6PNS - chains B and K of the 11 polymer chains in the assembly; structure by electron microscopy, 3.70 A resolution.

# Chain B (and K)
Name: Inner core structural protein VP3
Organism: Bluetongue virus 1
Notes: chain K of this document is another copy of the same molecule, construct and numbering; everything in this record applies to it too
UniProt: Q1AE73 (Q1AE73_9REOV); residue numbers follow UniProt; this construct covers 1-901
Chain sequence (901 residues; numbered 1 to 901; the number before each row is that of its first residue):
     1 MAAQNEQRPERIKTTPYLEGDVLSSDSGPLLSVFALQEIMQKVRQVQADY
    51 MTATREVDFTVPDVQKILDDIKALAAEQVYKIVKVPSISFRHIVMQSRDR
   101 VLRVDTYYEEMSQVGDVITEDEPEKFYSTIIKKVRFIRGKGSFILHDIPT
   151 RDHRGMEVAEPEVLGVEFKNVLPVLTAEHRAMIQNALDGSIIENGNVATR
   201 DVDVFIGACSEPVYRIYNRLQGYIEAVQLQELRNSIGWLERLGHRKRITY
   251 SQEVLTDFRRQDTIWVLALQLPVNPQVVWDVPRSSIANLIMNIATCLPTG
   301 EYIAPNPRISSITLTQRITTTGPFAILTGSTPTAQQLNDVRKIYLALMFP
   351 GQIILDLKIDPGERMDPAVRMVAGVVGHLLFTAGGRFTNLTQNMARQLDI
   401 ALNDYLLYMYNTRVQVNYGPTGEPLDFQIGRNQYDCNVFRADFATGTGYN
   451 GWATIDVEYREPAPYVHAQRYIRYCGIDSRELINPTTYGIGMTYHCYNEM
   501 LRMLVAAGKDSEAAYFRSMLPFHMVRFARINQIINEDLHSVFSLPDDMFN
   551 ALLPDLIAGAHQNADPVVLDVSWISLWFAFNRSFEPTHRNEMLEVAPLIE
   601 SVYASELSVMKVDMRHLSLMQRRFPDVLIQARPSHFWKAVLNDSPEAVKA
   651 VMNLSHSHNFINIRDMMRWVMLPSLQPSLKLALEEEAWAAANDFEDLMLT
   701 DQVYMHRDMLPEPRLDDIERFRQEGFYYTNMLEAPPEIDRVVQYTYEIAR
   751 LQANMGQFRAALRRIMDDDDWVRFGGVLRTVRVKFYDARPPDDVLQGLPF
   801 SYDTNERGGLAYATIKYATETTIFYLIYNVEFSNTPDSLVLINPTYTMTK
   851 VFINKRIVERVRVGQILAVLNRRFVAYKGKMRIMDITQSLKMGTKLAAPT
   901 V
Unresolved in the structure: 1-28 (chain K: 1-6, 804-813)
What the authors report for this chain:
  - conformationally variable residues (helix shift): Phe34 to Met51

# Interface between chain B and chain K
Residue-residue contacts - 85 pairs, chain B then chain K:
  Gln78(B) with Met51(K)
  Tyr80(B) with Met51(K), hydrophobic
  Ile82(B) with Met51(K), hydrophobic
  His146(B) with Ala53(K)
  Asp147(B) with Arg55(K), salt bridge
  Asp152(B) with Ile629(K); Gln630(K); Ala631(K); Arg632(K)
  His153(B) with Ile629(K)
  Arg154(B) with Pro625(K), hydrogen bond (side chain-backbone); Asp626(K), salt bridge; Ile629(K), hydrogen bond (backbone-backbone)
  Gly155(B) with Gln621(K)
  Ala177(B) with Asn754(K)
  Asp201(B) with Arg664(K), salt bridge
  Glu240(B) with Arg396(K), salt bridge; Gln397(K), hydrogen bond; Ile400(K)
  His244(B) with Ile400(K); Gly422(K), hydrogen bond (side chain-backbone); Pro424(K)
  Thr249(B) with Leu357(K); Ile359(K); Gln397(K)
  Ser251(B) with Ile359(K)
  Gln252(B) with Asn393(K)
  Glu253(B) with Asp570(K)
  Val254(B) with Tyr50(K)
  Thr256(B) with Lys42(K), hydrogen bond (backbone-side chain); Val568(K)
  Asp257(B) with Val46(K)
  Phe258(B) with Ile39(K), hydrophobic; Val43(K), hydrophobic; Ile286(K), hydrophobic; Ser655(K)
  Arg259(B) with Gln47(K); Thr54(K); Phe660(K)
  Arg260(B) with Asp565(K), salt bridge; Pro566(K)
  Gln261(B) with His561(K); Asp565(K), hydrogen bond
  Asp262(B) with Arg283(K), salt bridge
  Glu461(B) with Gly422(K)
  Asp478(B) with Tyr418(K)
  Arg480(B) with Tyr418(K)
  Glu481(B) with Leu407(K); Arg413(K), salt bridge; Tyr418(K), hydrogen bond
  Leu482(B) with Asp404(K); Tyr408(K)
  Asn484(B) with Tyr408(K), hydrogen bond; Met409(K); Tyr410(K)
  Thr487(B) with Tyr410(K), hydrogen bond (side chain-backbone); Asn411(K); Thr412(K); Arg413(K)
  Tyr488(B) with Arg413(K)
  Gly879(B) with Arg55(K)
  Lys880(B) with Arg55(K); Asn659(K); Ile661(K)
  Arg882(B) with Gln47(K); Ala53(K); Thr54(K)
  Ile883(B) with Met51(K); Thr52(K); Ala53(K), hydrogen bond (backbone-backbone)
  Met884(B) with Val46(K); Tyr50(K), hydrophobic; Met51(K); Thr52(K)
  Asp885(B) with Tyr50(K); Met51(K), hydrogen bond (backbone-backbone)
  Ser889(B) with Tyr50(K)
  Thr894(B) with Ile359(K); Asp360(K); Pro361(K)
  Leu896(B) with Arg370(K)
  Ala897(B) with Pro367(K)
  Ala898(B) with Pro367(K)
  Pro899(B) with Tyr408(K), hydrophobic
  Val901(B) with Tyr408(K)
Interface residues without a listed pair, chain B (54 interface residues in all): Arg247, Tyr250, Met492, Met881, Ile886, Gln888, Met892, Gly893
Interface residues without a listed pair, chain K (62 interface residues in all): Met40, Phe59, Asp356, Met371, Val416, Pro420, Thr421, Glu423, Asn662, Met755

# Summary
Chain B and chain K form an interface of 54 and 62 residues respectively, with 11 hydrogen bonds and 7 salt
bridges. Among the polar pairs are Asp147(B)-Arg55(K), Arg154(B)-Asp626(K) and Asp201(B)-Arg664(K). From the
paper: conformational variability at Phe34(B).
Chain B and chain K are both Inner core structural protein VP3 (Bluetongue virus 1); the structure, In situ
structure of BTV RNA-dependent RNA polymerase in BTV virion, was determined by electron microscopy together
with 6PO2 from the same study.
